Entry 6O1I (X-ray diffraction, 3.55 A resolution); this record covers chains A and C.

== Chain A (and C) ==
Name: AlfC
Organism: Lactobacillus casei
Notes: EC 3.2.1.51; chain C of this document is another copy of the same molecule, construct and numbering; everything in this record applies to it too
Reference sequence: K0NB39 (K0NB39_LACCA); numbering as in UniProt (aligned over 1-344)
Sequence (345 residues; row label = number of the first residue in the row):
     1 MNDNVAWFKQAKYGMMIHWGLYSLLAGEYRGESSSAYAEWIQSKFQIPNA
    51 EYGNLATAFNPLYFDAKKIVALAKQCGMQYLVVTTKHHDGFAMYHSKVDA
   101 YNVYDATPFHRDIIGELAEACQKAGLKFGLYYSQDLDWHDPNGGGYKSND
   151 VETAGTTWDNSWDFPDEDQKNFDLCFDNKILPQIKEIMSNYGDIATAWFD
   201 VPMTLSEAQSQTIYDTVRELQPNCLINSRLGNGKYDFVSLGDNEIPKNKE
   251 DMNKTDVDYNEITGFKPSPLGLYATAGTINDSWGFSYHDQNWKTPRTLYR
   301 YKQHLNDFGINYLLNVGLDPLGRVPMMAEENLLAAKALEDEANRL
Unresolved in the structure: 1, 248-263 (chain C: 1, 247-266)
Construct notes: engineered mutation Ala274 (Glu in K0NB39); expression tag (345)
From the paper describing this entry:
  - conformationally variable residues (side-chain flip): Trp198
  - catalytic residues: Asp242 (proposed by the authors, not directly observed)
  - mutagenesis - Y37A, D242A, N243A (103-fold), E244A, W283A: decreased catalytic activity
  - mutagenesis - D200A (>108-fold), R229A, N243A/E274A: abolished catalytic activity
  - mutagenesis - E39A (10-fold), F237A, E261A (3-fold): increased catalytic activity
  - mutagenesis - N253A: unchanged catalytic activity

== Interface between chain A and chain C ==
Pairs across the interface (50; chain A residue first):
  Leu24(A) with Leu321(C)
  Leu25(A) with Tyr63(C), hydrophobic; Arg323(C), hydrogen bond (backbone-side chain)
  Glu28(A) with Arg323(C), hydrogen bond (backbone-side chain); Pro325(C); Met326(C), hydrogen bond (side chain-backbone)
  Tyr29(A) with Tyr63(C)
  Gly31(A) with Met326(C); Glu329(C)
  Glu32(A) with Met326(C)
  Ser33(A) with Met326(C), hydrogen bond (backbone-side chain)
  Glu51(A) with Tyr63(C), hydrogen bond
  Asn54(A) with Leu62(C)
  Leu55(A) with Leu62(C), hydrophobic; Tyr63(C), hydrophobic
  Thr57(A) with Asn60(C), hydrogen bond (backbone-side chain); Leu62(C)
  Ala58(A) with Asn60(C); Leu62(C), hydrophobic
  Asn60(A) with Thr57(C), hydrogen bond (side chain-backbone); Ala58(C)
  Leu62(A) with Asn54(C); Leu55(C), hydrophobic; Thr57(C); Ala58(C), hydrophobic
  Tyr63(A) with Leu25(C), hydrophobic; Tyr29(C); Glu51(C), hydrogen bond; Leu55(C), hydrophobic
  Phe285(A) with Tyr287(C), hydrophobic
  Tyr287(A) with Phe285(C), hydrophobic; Tyr287(C), hydrophobic; Gln290(C); Asp319(C); Pro320(C); Arg323(C)
  Gln290(A) with Tyr287(C); Gln290(C)
  Asp319(A) with Tyr287(C)
  Pro320(A) with Tyr287(C)
  Leu321(A) with Leu24(C)
  Arg323(A) with Leu25(C), hydrogen bond (side chain-backbone); Glu28(C), hydrogen bond (side chain-backbone); Tyr287(C)
  Pro325(A) with Glu28(C)
  Met326(A) with Glu28(C), hydrogen bond (backbone-side chain); Gly31(C); Glu32(C); Ser33(C), hydrogen bond (side chain-backbone)
  Glu329(A) with Gly31(C)
Also at the interface, not in a pair above, chain A (28 interface residues in all): Arg30, Lys68, His288
Also at the interface, not in a pair above, chain C (28 interface residues in all): Arg30, Lys68, His288

== In short ==
Chain A and chain C each contribute 28 residues to their interface; the contacts include 12 hydrogen bonds.
Polar contacts include Leu25(A)-Arg323(C), Glu28(A)-Arg323(C) and Glu28(A)-Met326(C). From the paper: the
catalytic residue Asp242(A); Y37A, D242A and N243A of chain A, among others, reduce catalytic activity; 12
substitutions were tested in all.
Chain A and chain C are both AlfC (Lactobacillus casei); the structure, Alpha-L-fucosidase AlfC
fucosyltransferase mutant E274A, was determined by X-ray diffraction (same publication as 6OHE, 6O1J, 6O18,
6O1A and 6O1C).
